8IML - chains 3 and J of the 41 polymer chains in the assembly; structure by electron microscopy, 2.74 A resolution.

== Chain 3 ==
Protein: CpcJ
From: Anthocerotibacter panamensis
Amino-acid sequence (531 residues; each row starts with the number of its first residue):
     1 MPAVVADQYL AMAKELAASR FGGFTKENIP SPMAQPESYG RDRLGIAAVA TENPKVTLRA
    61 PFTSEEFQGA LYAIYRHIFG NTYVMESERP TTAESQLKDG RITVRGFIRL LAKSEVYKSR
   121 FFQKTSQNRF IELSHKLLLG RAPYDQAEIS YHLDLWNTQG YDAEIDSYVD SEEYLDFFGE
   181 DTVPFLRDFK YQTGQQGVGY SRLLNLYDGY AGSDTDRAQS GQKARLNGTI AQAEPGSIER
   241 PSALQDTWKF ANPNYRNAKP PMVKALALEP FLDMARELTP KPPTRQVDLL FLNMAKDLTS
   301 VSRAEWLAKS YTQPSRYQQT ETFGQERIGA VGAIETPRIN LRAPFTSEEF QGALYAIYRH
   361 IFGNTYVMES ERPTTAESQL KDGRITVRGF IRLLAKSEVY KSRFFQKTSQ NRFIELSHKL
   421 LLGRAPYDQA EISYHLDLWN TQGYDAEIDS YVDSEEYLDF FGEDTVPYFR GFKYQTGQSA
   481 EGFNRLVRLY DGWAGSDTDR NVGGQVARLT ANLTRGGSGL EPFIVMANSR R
Disordered / not traced: 271-286
Residues lining bound ligands:
  - phycocyanobilin (CYC), molecule 1: Gly40, Phe189, Lys190, Tyr191, Gln195, Gln196, Gly197, Tyr200
  - phycocyanobilin (CYC), molecule 2: Arg76, Asn81, Thr82, Tyr83, Tyr210, Ala211, Ser213, Thr215, Arg217
  - phycocyanobilin (CYC), molecule 3: Thr92, Ser95, Gln96, Lys98, Asp99, Arg101
  - phycocyanobilin (CYC), molecule 4: Ser126, Gln127, Asn128, Gln146, Ile149, Ser150, Leu153, Trp156
  - phycocyanobilin (CYC), molecule 5: Phe323, Gly324, Gln325, Phe472, Lys473, Tyr474, Gln478, Ser479, Ala480, Phe483
  - phycocyanobilin (CYC), molecule 6: Arg359, Asn364, Thr365, Tyr366, Trp493, Ala494, Ser496, Thr498, Arg500
  - phycocyanobilin (CYC), molecule 7: Thr375, Ser378, Gln379, Lys381, Asp382, Arg384
  - phycocyanobilin (CYC), molecule 8: Ser409, Gln410, Asn411, Gln429, Ile432, Ser433, Leu436, Trp439

== Chain J ==
Protein: CpcB
From: Anthocerotibacter panamensis
Amino-acid sequence (172 residues; row label = number of the first residue in the row):
     1 MNDVFTRAIA QADLKGSFLL ESDLDKLASF AKEGVKRLDA VAALTNNAPA IISDAAHKLF
    61 AEQQELIQPG GNAYPHRRMA ACLRDMEIIL RYVSYALLAG DASVLDDRCL NGLRETYNAL
   121 GTPTQSVARA VQLMKDAAMV HLKSTANVTV GDCSSLYSEA ATYFDKAAAS IA
Residues lining bound ligands:
  - phycocyanobilin (CYC), molecule 1: Val35, Lys36, Leu38, Asp39, Ala40, Ala42, Leu142, Lys143, Ser144, Thr145, Val148, Thr149, Val150, Gly151, Asp152, Cys153, Leu156, Tyr157
  - phycocyanobilin (CYC), molecule 2: His57, Ile67, Tyr74, Pro75, His76, Met79
  - phycocyanobilin (CYC), molecule 3: Leu59, Leu66, Asn72, Ala73, Arg77, Arg78, Ala81, Cys82, Arg84, Asp85, Met86, Ile88, Ile89, Tyr92, Arg108, Cys109, Leu113, Thr116, Tyr117, Leu120, Thr122, Pro123, Ser126, Val127, Ala130

== How chain 3 and chain J interact ==
Contacting residue pairs (58; chain 3 residue first):
  Ile29(3) - Gln68(J)
  Pro30(3) - Gln68(J)
  Pro30(3) - Pro69(J)
  Ser31(3) - Glu65(J)  hydrogen bond (side chain-backbone)
  Ser31(3) - Gln68(J)
  Ser31(3) - Pro69(J)  hydrogen bond (backbone-backbone)
  Ser31(3) - Gly70(J)
  Ser31(3) - Gly71(J)  hydrogen bond (side chain-backbone)
  Pro32(3) - Glu65(J)
  Pro32(3) - Gln68(J)
  Met33(3) - Glu65(J)
  Met33(3) - Gly70(J)
  Met33(3) - Gly71(J)
  Met33(3) - Asn72(J)
  Met33(3) - Pro123(J)  hydrophobic
  Gln35(3) - Gly70(J)  hydrogen bond (backbone-backbone)
  Gln35(3) - Asn72(J)
  Gln35(3) - Arg78(J)  hydrogen bond (backbone-side chain)
  Gln35(3) - Gly121(J)  hydrogen bond (side chain-backbone)
  Pro36(3) - Arg78(J)  hydrogen bond (backbone-side chain)
  Glu37(3) - Arg77(J)  salt bridge
  Glu37(3) - Arg78(J)
  Tyr39(3) - Leu120(J)
  Tyr39(3) - Gly121(J)
  Gly40(3) - Leu120(J)
  Arg43(3) - Asn118(J)
  Arg43(3) - Ala119(J)  hydrogen bond (side chain-backbone)
  Leu44(3) - Ala119(J)
  Tyr191(3) - Arg84(J)
  Tyr191(3) - Ile88(J)
  Tyr191(3) - Arg91(J)  hydrogen bond
  Gln195(3) - Tyr92(J)
  Gln196(3) - Arg108(J)
  Gly197(3) - Arg108(J)  hydrogen bond (backbone-backbone)
  Gly197(3) - Cys109(J)
  Gly197(3) - Gly112(J)
  Gly197(3) - Thr116(J)
  Val198(3) - Asn111(J)
  Val198(3) - Gly112(J)
  Tyr200(3) - Thr116(J)
  Tyr200(3) - Leu120(J)
  Ser201(3) - Gly112(J)  hydrogen bond (side chain-backbone)
  Ser201(3) - Glu115(J)
  Ser201(3) - Thr116(J)
  Leu204(3) - Ala119(J)  hydrophobic
  Ala233(3) - Asn111(J)  hydrogen bond (backbone-side chain)
  Pro235(3) - Asn111(J)
  Pro235(3) - Gly112(J)
  Pro235(3) - Glu115(J)
  Ile238(3) - Glu115(J)
  Ile238(3) - Ala119(J)
  Pro253(3) - Gly121(J)
  Pro253(3) - Pro123(J)
  Tyr255(3) - Glu65(J)
  Arg256(3) - Glu62(J)  hydrogen bond (side chain-backbone)
  Arg256(3) - Gln63(J)
  Arg256(3) - Glu65(J)  salt bridge
  Asn257(3) - Gln125(J)
Other interface residues (no listed pair), chain 3 (31 interface residues in all): Glu27, Ala34, Arg41, Gly236
Other interface residues (no listed pair), chain J (30 interface residues in all): Leu66, Pro75, Asp107, Leu113

== Overview ==
The interface between chain 3 and chain J involves 31 residues on one side and 30 on the other; the contacts
include 13 hydrogen bonds and 2 salt bridges. Polar contacts include Glu37(3)-Arg77(J), Arg256(3)-Glu65(J) and
Ser31(3)-Glu65(J).
Here chain 3 is CpcJ and chain J is CpcB, both from Anthocerotibacter panamensis. Entry 8IML (Rs2I-Rs2II,
Rs1I-Rs1II, RbI-RbII cylinder in cyanobacterial phycobilisome from Anthocerotibacter panamensis (Cluster D))
was determined by electron microscopy (same publication as 8IMI, 8IMJ, 8IMK, 8IMM, 8IMN and 8IMO).
